6NQ2 - chains A and B; structure by electron microscopy, 3.40 A resolution.

Chain A (and B):
Name: Two pore calcium channel protein 2
From: Homo sapiens
Notes: chain B of this document is another copy of the same molecule, construct and numbering; everything in this record applies to it too
UniProtKB: Q8NHX9 (TPC2_HUMAN); residues 1-752 here = UniProt positions 1-752
Sequence (756 residues; each row starts with the number of its first residue; numbers below 1 keep their minus sign (Gly-3 is residue -3)):
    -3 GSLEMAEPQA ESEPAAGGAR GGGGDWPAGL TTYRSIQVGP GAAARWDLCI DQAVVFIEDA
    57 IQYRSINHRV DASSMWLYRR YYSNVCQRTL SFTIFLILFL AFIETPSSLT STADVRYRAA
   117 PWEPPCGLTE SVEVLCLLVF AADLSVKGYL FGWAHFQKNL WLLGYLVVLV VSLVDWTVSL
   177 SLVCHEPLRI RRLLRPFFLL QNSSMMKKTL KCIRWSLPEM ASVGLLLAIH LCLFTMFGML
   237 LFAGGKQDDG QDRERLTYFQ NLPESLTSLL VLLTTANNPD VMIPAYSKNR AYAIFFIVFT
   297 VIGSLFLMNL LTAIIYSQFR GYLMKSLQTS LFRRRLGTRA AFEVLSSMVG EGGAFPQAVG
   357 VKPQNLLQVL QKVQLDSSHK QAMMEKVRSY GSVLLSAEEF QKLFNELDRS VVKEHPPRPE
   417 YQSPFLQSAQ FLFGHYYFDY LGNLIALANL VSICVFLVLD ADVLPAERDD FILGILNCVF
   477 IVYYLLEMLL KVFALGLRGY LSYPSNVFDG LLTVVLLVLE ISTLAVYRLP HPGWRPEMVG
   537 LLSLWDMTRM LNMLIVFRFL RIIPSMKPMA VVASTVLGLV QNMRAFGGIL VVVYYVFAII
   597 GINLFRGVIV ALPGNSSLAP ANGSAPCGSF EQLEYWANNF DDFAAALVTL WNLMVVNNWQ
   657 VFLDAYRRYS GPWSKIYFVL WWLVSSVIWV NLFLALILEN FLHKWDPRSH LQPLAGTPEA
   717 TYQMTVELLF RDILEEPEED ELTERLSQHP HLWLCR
Unresolved in the structure: -3 to 38, 241-251, 347-353, 526-538, 609-619, 702-752
Sequence notes: expression tag (-3 to 0); conflict Ala11 (Leu in Q8NHX9), Ala12 (Leu in Q8NHX9), Pro564 (Leu in Q8NHX9), Glu734 (Gly in Q8NHX9)
Small-molecule neighbours: EUJ ((2R)-3-{[(S)-hydroxy{[(1S,2R,3R,4S,5S,6R)-2,4,6-trihydroxy-3,5-bis(phosphonooxy)cyclohexyl]oxy}phosphoryl]oxy}propane-1,2-diyl dioctanoate): Leu156, Trp157, Phe193, Leu196, Ser200, Lys203, Lys204, Leu206, Lys207, Arg210, Leu213, Arg329
Curated features (UniProtKB/Swiss-Prot):
  - region: Lys203 to Lys207 (Interaction with phosphatidylinositol 3,5-bisphosphate)
  - glycosylation (N-linked (GlcNAc...) asparagine): Asn611, Asn618
  - natural variant: Met484 (M484L: Associated with SHEP10), Pro564 (L564P: this construct carries the variant)
  - mutagenesis: Lys203 (K203A: Strongly reduces binding with phosphatidylinositol 3,5-bisphosphate), Lys204 (K204A: Strongly reduces binding with phosphatidylinositol 3,5-bisphosphate. Decreases sodium transport. No effect on calcium release), Lys207 (K207A: Reduces binding with phosphatidylinositol 3,5-bisphosphate), Leu265 (L265P: No effect on lysosomal location. Loss of NAADP-sensitive calcium-release channel activity. Inhibits Ebola virus infection), Asp276 (D276K: Not activated by phosphatidylinositol 3,5-bisphosphate), Ser322 (S322A: Reduces binding with phosphatidylinositol 3,5-bisphosphate), Arg329 (R329A: Reduces binding with phosphatidylinositol 3,5-bisphosphate), Ile551 (I551R: Requires both phosphatidylinositol 3,5-bisphosphate and a positive membrane potential for activation)
From the paper describing this entry:
  - specificity-determining residues: Thr271 to Ala272, Asn653
  - binding site for EUJ: Lys203, Lys204, Lys207, Arg329
  - conformationally variable residues (helix shift): Thr308, Tyr312, Gly317, Leu690, Leu694

Interface between chain A and chain B:
Disulfides between the chains: Cys623(A)-Cys623(B)
Contacting residue pairs - 122 pairs, chain A then chain B:
  Ser104(A) - Arg286(B)
  Leu105(A) - Arg286(B)
  Thr106(A) - Arg286(B)
  Ser107(A) - Asn285(B)
  Ser107(A) - Arg286(B)  hydrogen bond (backbone-backbone)
  Thr108(A) - Ser283(B)  hydrogen bond (side chain-backbone)
  Ala109(A) - Arg286(B)
  Asp110(A) - Ser283(B)  hydrogen bond
  Glu215(A) - Phe697(B)
  Ser218(A) - Met565(B)
  Val219(A) - Val568(B)  hydrophobic
  Leu222(A) - Val568(B)  hydrophobic
  Leu229(A) - Val552(B)  hydrophobic
  Leu229(A) - Phe555(B)  hydrophobic
  Met232(A) - Cys450(B)  hydrophobic
  Met232(A) - Leu453(B)
  Phe233(A) - Met549(B)
  Leu236(A) - Leu453(B)  hydrophobic
  Leu236(A) - Arg545(B)
  Leu236(A) - Asn548(B)
  Leu236(A) - Met549(B)  hydrophobic
  Leu237(A) - Met549(B)  hydrophobic
  Gly240(A) - Trp541(B)
  Leu258(A) - Val454(B)  hydrophobic
  Thr271(A) - Val651(B)
  Thr271(A) - Asn653(B)
  Ala272(A) - Asn653(B)  hydrogen bond (backbone-side chain)
  Asn273(A) - Asn653(B)
  Asn274(A) - Asn648(B)
  Asn274(A) - Val651(B)
  Asn274(A) - Asn653(B)
  Pro275(A) - Tyr631(B)
  Asp276(A) - Tyr631(B)  hydrogen bond
  Met278(A) - Val644(B)  hydrophobic
  Ile279(A) - Glu630(B)
  Ile279(A) - Tyr631(B)  hydrophobic
  Tyr282(A) - Ala633(B)  hydrophobic
  Tyr282(A) - Val644(B)
  Ser283(A) - Thr108(B)  hydrogen bond (backbone-side chain)
  Ser283(A) - Asp110(B)  hydrogen bond
  Asn285(A) - Ser107(B)
  Arg286(A) - Ser104(B)
  Arg286(A) - Leu105(B)
  Arg286(A) - Thr106(B)
  Arg286(A) - Ser107(B)  hydrogen bond (backbone-backbone)
  Arg286(A) - Ala109(B)
  Arg286(A) - Asp638(B)  salt bridge
  Arg286(A) - Ala640(B)
  Arg286(A) - Ala641(B)
  Thr296(A) - Trp647(B)
  Val297(A) - Trp647(B)  hydrophobic
  Leu301(A) - Trp685(B)  hydrophobic
  Leu301(A) - Phe689(B)  hydrophobic
  Phe302(A) - Leu575(B)  hydrophobic
  Phe302(A) - Phe689(B)  hydrophobic
  Asn305(A) - Phe689(B)
  Asn305(A) - Ile693(B)
  Leu306(A) - Thr571(B)
  Leu306(A) - Phe697(B)  hydrophobic
  Ala309(A) - Leu694(B)  hydrophobic
  Ile310(A) - Phe697(B)  hydrophobic
  Tyr312(A) - Leu694(B)  hydrophobic
  Tyr312(A) - Leu698(B)  hydrophobic
  Ser313(A) - Phe697(B)
  Ser313(A) - Leu698(B)
  Arg316(A) - Trp701(B)
  Cys450(A) - Met232(B)  hydrophobic
  Leu453(A) - Met232(B)
  Leu453(A) - Leu236(B)  hydrophobic
  Val454(A) - Leu258(B)  hydrophobic
  Trp541(A) - Gly240(B)
  Arg545(A) - Leu236(B)
  Asn548(A) - Leu236(B)
  Met549(A) - Phe233(B)
  Met549(A) - Leu236(B)  hydrophobic
  Met549(A) - Leu237(B)  hydrophobic
  Val552(A) - Leu229(B)  hydrophobic
  Phe555(A) - Leu229(B)  hydrophobic
  Met565(A) - Ser218(B)
  Val568(A) - Val219(B)  hydrophobic
  Val568(A) - Leu222(B)  hydrophobic
  Thr571(A) - Leu306(B)
  Leu575(A) - Phe302(B)  hydrophobic
  Cys623(A) - Cys623(B)  disulfide
  Cys623(A) - Gln628(B)
  Gln628(A) - Cys623(B)
  Glu630(A) - Ile279(B)
  Tyr631(A) - Pro275(B)
  Tyr631(A) - Asp276(B)  hydrogen bond
  Tyr631(A) - Ile279(B)  hydrophobic
  Ala633(A) - Tyr282(B)  hydrophobic
  Asp638(A) - Arg286(B)  salt bridge
  Ala640(A) - Arg286(B)
  Ala641(A) - Arg286(B)
  Val644(A) - Met278(B)  hydrophobic
  Val644(A) - Tyr282(B)
  Trp647(A) - Thr296(B)
  Trp647(A) - Val297(B)  hydrophobic
  Asn648(A) - Asn274(B)
  Val651(A) - Thr271(B)
  Val651(A) - Asn274(B)
  Asn653(A) - Thr271(B)
  Asn653(A) - Ala272(B)  hydrogen bond (side chain-backbone)
  Asn653(A) - Asn273(B)
  Asn653(A) - Asn274(B)
  Asn653(A) - Asn653(B)
  Trp685(A) - Leu301(B)  hydrophobic
  Phe689(A) - Leu301(B)  hydrophobic
  Phe689(A) - Phe302(B)  hydrophobic
  Phe689(A) - Asn305(B)
  Leu690(A) - Leu690(B)  hydrophobic
  Ile693(A) - Asn305(B)
  Leu694(A) - Ala309(B)  hydrophobic
  Leu694(A) - Tyr312(B)  hydrophobic
  Leu694(A) - Leu694(B)  hydrophobic
  Phe697(A) - Glu215(B)
  Phe697(A) - Leu306(B)  hydrophobic
  Phe697(A) - Ile310(B)  hydrophobic
  Phe697(A) - Ser313(B)
  Leu698(A) - Tyr312(B)  hydrophobic
  Leu698(A) - Ser313(B)
  Trp701(A) - Arg316(B)
Also at the interface, not in a pair above, chain A (95 interface residues in all): Arg112, Tyr113, Leu221, Ile225, Met235, Gln256, Asn257, Lys284, Ala289, Ile293, Thr308, Leu446, Ala457, Asp458, Ile559, Met562, Leu629, Asn634, Asn654, Phe658
Also at the interface, not in a pair above, chain B (95 interface residues in all): Arg112, Leu221, Ile225, Met235, Gln256, Asn257, Lys284, Ala289, Ile293, Thr308, Leu446, Ala457, Asp458, Phe553, Ile559, Met562, Leu629, Asn634, Asn654, Phe658

Summary:
Chain A and chain B each contribute 95 residues to their interface, with 1 disulfide bond, 10 hydrogen bonds
and 2 salt bridges. Among the polar pairs are Arg286(A)-Asp638(B), Thr108(A)-Ser283(B) and
Asp110(A)-Ser283(B). From the paper: a binding site for EUJ at Lys203(A), Lys204(A) and Lys207(A) among
others; specificity determinants Thr271(A) and Asn653(A).
Chain A and chain B are both Two pore calcium channel protein 2 (Homo sapiens); the structure, Cryo-EM
structure of human TPC2 channel in the ligand-bound closed state, was determined by electron microscopy (same
publication as 6NQ0 and 6NQ1).
